PDB entry 2G01 | X-ray diffraction, 3.50 A resolution | chains A and F

[Chain A]
Protein: Mitogen-activated protein kinase 8
Source organism: Homo sapiens
Notes: EC 2.7.1.37; fragment: JNK1-(1-364)-6His
UniProtKB: P45983 (MK08_HUMAN); residue numbers follow UniProt; this construct covers 1-364
Sequence (370 residues; numbered 1 to 370; the number before each row is that of its first residue):
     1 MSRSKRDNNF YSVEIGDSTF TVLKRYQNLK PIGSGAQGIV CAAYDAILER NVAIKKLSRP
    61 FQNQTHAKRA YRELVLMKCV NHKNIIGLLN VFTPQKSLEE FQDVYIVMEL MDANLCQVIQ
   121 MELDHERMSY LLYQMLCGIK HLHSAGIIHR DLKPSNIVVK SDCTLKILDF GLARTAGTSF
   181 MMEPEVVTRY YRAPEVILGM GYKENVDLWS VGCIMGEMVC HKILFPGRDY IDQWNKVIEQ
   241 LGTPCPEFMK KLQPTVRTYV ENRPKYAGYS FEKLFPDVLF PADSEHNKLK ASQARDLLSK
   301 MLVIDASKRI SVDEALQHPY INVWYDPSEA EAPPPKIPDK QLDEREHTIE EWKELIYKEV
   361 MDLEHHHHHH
Unresolved in the structure: 1-9, 366-370
Sequence notes: engineered mutation Glu-183 (Thr in P45983), Glu-185 (Tyr in P45983); expression tag (365-370)
Residues lining bound ligands: 73Q (6-chloro-9-hydroxy-1,3-dimethyl-1,9-dihydro-4H-pyrazolo[3,4-b]quinolin-4-one): Ile-32, Val-40, Ala-53, Met-108, Glu-109, Leu-110, Met-111, Asp-112, Ala-113, Asn-114, Val-158, Leu-168
Curated features (UniProtKB/Swiss-Prot):
  - active site: Asp-151 (Proton acceptor)
  - binding site (ATP): Ile-32 to Val-40, Lys-55
  - modified residue: Cys-116 (S-nitrosocysteine)
  - natural variant: Gly-171 (G171S: In a renal clear cell carcinoma sample), Gly-177 (G177R: In a glioblastoma multiforme sample)
  - mutagenesis: Lys-55 (K55D: Abolished protein kinase activity)

[Chain F]
Protein: C-jun-amino-terminal kinase-interacting protein 1
Notes: fragment: PepJIP1
UniProtKB: Q9UQF2 (JIP1_HUMAN); residues 553-563 here correspond to UniProt positions 157-167 (UniProt number = residue number - 396)
Sequence (11 residues; numbered 553 to 563; the number before each row is that of its first residue):
   553 RPKRPTTLNL F
Unresolved in the structure: 553
Curated features (UniProtKB/Swiss-Prot):
  - region: Arg-553 to Phe-563 (Minimal inhibitory domain (MID))

[Chain A / chain F interface]
Contacting residue pairs (20):
  Asp-112(A) with Leu-562(F)
  Ala-113(A) with Leu-562(F), hydrophobic
  Gln-117(A) with Phe-563(F)
  Met-121(A) with Asn-561(F)
  Arg-127(A) with Pro-557(F); Thr-559(F), hydrogen bond (side chain-backbone)
  Tyr-130(A) with Arg-556(F); Pro-557(F), hydrophobic
  Val-159(A) with Leu-562(F), hydrophobic
  Ser-161(A) with Thr-559(F); Leu-560(F), hydrogen bond (backbone-backbone); Leu-562(F)
  Asp-162(A) with Thr-558(F); Leu-560(F)
  Cys-163(A) with Pro-557(F), hydrophobic; Leu-560(F)
  Trp-324(A) with Lys-555(F); Arg-556(F), hydrogen bond (backbone-side chain)
  Asp-326(A) with Arg-556(F)
  Glu-329(A) with Arg-556(F), salt bridge
Interface residues without a listed pair, chain A (16 interface residues in all): Leu-123, Glu-126, Tyr-133

[Overview]
16 residues of chain A face 9 of chain F across their interface, with 3 hydrogen bonds and 1 salt bridge.
Polar pairs include Glu-329(A)/Arg-556(F), Arg-127(A)/Thr-559(F) and Trp-324(A)/Arg-556(F). Ligands of chain
A: compound 73Q.
Chain A is Mitogen-activated protein kinase 8 (Homo sapiens) and chain F is C-jun-amino-terminal
kinase-interacting protein 1; the structure, Pyrazoloquinolones as Novel, Selective JNK1 inhibitors, was
determined by X-ray diffraction.
